9H93 - chains B and C of the 3 polymer chains in the assembly; structure by electron microscopy, 2.40 A resolution.

[Chain B]
Molecule: Capsid protein, VP0
From: Poliovirus 2
UniProtKB: P06210 (POLG_POL2L); residues 1-340 here = UniProt positions 1-340
Sequence (340 residues; row label = number of the first residue in the row):
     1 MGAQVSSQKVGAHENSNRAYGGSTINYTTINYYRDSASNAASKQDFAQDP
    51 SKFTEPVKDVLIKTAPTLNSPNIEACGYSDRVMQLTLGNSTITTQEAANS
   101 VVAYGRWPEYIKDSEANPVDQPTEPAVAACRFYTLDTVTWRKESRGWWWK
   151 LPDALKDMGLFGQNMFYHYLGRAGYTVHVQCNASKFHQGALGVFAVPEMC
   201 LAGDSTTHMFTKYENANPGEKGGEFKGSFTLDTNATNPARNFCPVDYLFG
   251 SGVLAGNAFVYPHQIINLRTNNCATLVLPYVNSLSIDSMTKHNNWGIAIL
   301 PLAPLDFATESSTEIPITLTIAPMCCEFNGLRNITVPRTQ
Disordered / not traced: 1-85, 93-98, 112-125
Sequence notes: engineered mutation V57 (Ile in P06210), A126 (Asp in P06210)
Disulfides: C130-C326
Curated features (UniProtKB/Swiss-Prot):
  - site (Cleavage): N69, S70, Q340
  - lipidation: G2 (N-myristoyl glycine)

[Chain C]
Molecule: Capsid protein VP3
From: Poliovirus 2
UniProtKB: A0A0K1U2R1 (A0A0K1U2R1_9ENTO); residues 1-238 here correspond to UniProt positions 341-578 (UniProt number = residue number + 340)
Sequence (238 residues; row label = number of the first residue in the row):
     1 GLPVLNTPGSNQYLTADNYQSPCAIPEFDVTPPIDIPGEVRNMMELAEID
    51 TMIPLNLTNQRKNTMDMYRVELNDAAHSDTPILCLSLSPASDPRLAHTML
   101 GEILNYYTHWAGSLKFTFLFCGSMMATGKLLVSYAPPGAEAPKSRKEAML
   151 GTHVIWDIGLQSSCTMVVPWISNTTYRLTINDSFTEGGYISMFYQTRVVV
   201 PLSTPRKMDILGFVSACNDFSVRLLRDTTHISQEAMPQ
Disordered / not traced: 235-238
Sequence notes: engineered mutation L178 (Gln518 in A0A0K1U2R1)
Small-molecule neighbours: sphingosine (SPH): L14, A24, I25

[Interface between chain B and chain C]
Contacting residue pairs (66):
  Y104(B) with G38(C)
  R106(B) with D35(C), salt bridge; I36(C); P37(C)
  K185(B) with S123(C); M124(C), hydrogen bond; M125(C)
  F186(B) with M125(C), hydrophobic; L202(C); S203(C); T204(C); P205(C)
  H187(B) with S123(C)
  Q188(B) with C121(C); G122(C); S123(C); P205(C); K207(C), hydrogen bond (side chain-backbone); M208(C)
  A190(B) with C121(C), hydrophobic
  D246(B) with M65(C)
  Y247(B) with N63(C); T64(C); M65(C), hydrophobic
  L254(B) with Y68(C); H97(C)
  G256(B) with T51(C); M52(C), hydrogen bond (backbone-backbone); Y68(C), hydrogen bond (backbone-side chain)
  N257(B) with T51(C); H97(C), hydrogen bond (side chain-backbone); T98(C); M99(C), hydrogen bond (side chain-backbone)
  F259(B) with I49(C); D50(C); M52(C), hydrophobic; F213(C), hydrophobic
  V260(B) with I49(C), hydrophobic; M99(C), hydrophobic
  N267(B) with L119(C); F120(C), hydrogen bond (side chain-backbone); C121(C)
  R269(B) with F120(C); G122(C), hydrogen bond (side chain-backbone); S123(C), hydrogen bond (side chain-backbone); M124(C); A126(C), hydrogen bond (side chain-backbone); I158(C), hydrogen bond (side chain-backbone); S162(C), hydrogen bond
  T270(B) with S162(C), hydrogen bond
  V281(B) with P37(C), hydrophobic
  N282(B) with I36(C)
  S283(B) with I34(C)
  L284(B) with I34(C)
  S285(B) with I34(C)
  P301(B) with R69(C), hydrogen bond (backbone-side chain)
  L302(B) with M52(C), hydrophobic; R69(C), hydrogen bond (backbone-side chain); L211(C), hydrophobic
  A303(B) with C121(C), hydrophobic
  P304(B) with R69(C); D209(C)
  D306(B) with P205(C)
  A308(B) with S203(C); T204(C); P205(C)
Other interface residues (no listed pair), chain B (35 interface residues in all): R145, G189, A255, I265, P279, Y280, F307
Other interface residues (no listed pair), chain C (37 interface residues in all): P201

[Summary]
35 residues of chain B face 37 of chain C across their interface; the contacts include 15 hydrogen bonds and 1
salt bridge. Polar pairs include R106(B)-D35(C), K185(B)-M124(C) and Q188(B)-K207(C). Chain C binds
sphingosine.
Chain B is Capsid protein, VP0 and chain C is Capsid protein VP3, both from Poliovirus 2; the structure,
Poliovirus type 2 (strain MEF-1) stabilised virus-like particle (PV2 SC6b) from a yeast expression system, was
determined by electron microscopy together with 9H94 from the same study.
